PDB entry 3F4T | X-ray diffraction, 1.85 A resolution | chain A

== Chain A ==
Name: Putative uncharacterized protein
From: Wolbachia pipientis
UniProtKB: Q73GA4 (Q73GA4_WOLPM); residues 1-216 here correspond to UniProt positions 19-234 (UniProt number = residue number + 18)
Sequence (226 residues; numbered 1 to 226; the number before each row is that of its first residue):
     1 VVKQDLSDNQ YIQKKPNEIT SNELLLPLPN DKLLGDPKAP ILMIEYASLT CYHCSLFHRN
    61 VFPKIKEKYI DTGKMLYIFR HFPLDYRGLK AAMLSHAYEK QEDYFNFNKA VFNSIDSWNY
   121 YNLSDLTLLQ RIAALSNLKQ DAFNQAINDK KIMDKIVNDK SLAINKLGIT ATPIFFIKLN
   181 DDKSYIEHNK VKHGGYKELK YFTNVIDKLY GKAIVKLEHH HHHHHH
Not modelled in the structure: 1-18, 219-226
Disulfides: Cys51-Cys54
Differences from the reference sequence: engineered mutation Ala97 (Cys115 in Q73GA4), Ala146 (Cys164 in Q73GA4); expression tag (217-226)

== Overview ==
Chain A is Putative uncharacterized protein (Wolbachia pipientis); the structure, Crystal structure of
Wolbachia pipientis alpha-DsbA1 C97A/C146A, was determined by X-ray diffraction (same publication as 3F4R and
3F4S).
